PDB entry 5V93 | electron microscopy, 4.00 A resolution | chains A and Q of the 52 polymer chains in the assembly

# Chain A
Molecule: 23S rRNA
Source organism: Mycobacterium tuberculosis
Sequence (3138 nucleotides; each row starts with the number of its first residue):
     1 UUGUAAGUGU CUAAGGGCGC AUGGUGGAUG CCUUGGCAUC GAGAGCCGAU GAAGGACGUG
    61 GGAGGCUGCG AUAUGCCUCG GGGAGCUGUC AACCGAGCGU GGAUCCGAGG AUUUCCGAAU
   121 GGGGAAACCC AGCACGAGUG AUGUCGUGCU ACCCGCAUCU GAAUAUAUAG GGUGCGGGAG
   181 GGAACGCGGG GAAGUGAAAC AUCUCAGUAC CCGUAGGAGG AGAAAACAAU UGUGAUUCCG
   241 CAAGUAGUGG CGAGCGAACG CGGAACAGGC UAAACCGCAC GCAUGGGUAA CCGGGUAGGG
   301 GUUGUGUGUG CGGGGUUGUG GGAGGAUAUG UCUCAGCGCU ACCCGGCUGA GAGGCAGUCA
   361 GAAAGUGUCG UGGUUAGCGG AAGUGGCCUG GGAUGGUCUG CCGUAGACGG UGAGAGCCCG
   421 GUACGCGAAA ACCCGGCACC UGCCUAGUAU CAAUUCCCGA GUAGCAGCGG GCCCGUGGAA
   481 UCCGCUGUGA AUCCGCCGGG ACCACCCGGU AAGCCUAAAU ACUCCUCGAU GACCGAUAGC
   541 GGAUUAGUAC CGUGAGGGAA UGGUGAAAAG UACCCCGGGA GGGGAGUGAA AGAGUACCUG
   601 AAACCGUGUG CCUACAAUCC GUCAGAGCCU CCUUUUCCUC UCCGGAGGAG GGUGGUGAUG
   661 GCGUGCCUUU UGAAGAAUGA GCCUGCGAGU CAGGGACAUG UCGCAAGGUU AACCCGUGUG
   721 GGGUAGCCGC AGCGAAAGCG AGUCUGAAUA GGGCGACCCA CACGCGCAUA CGCGCGUGUG
   781 AAUAGUGGCG UGUUCUGGAC CCGAAGCGGA GUGAUCUACC CAUGGCCAGG GUGAAGCGCG
   841 GGUAAGACCG CGUGGAGGCC CGAACCCACU UAGGUUGAAG ACUGAGGGGA UGAGCUGUGG
   901 GUAGGGGUGA AAGGCCAAUC AAACUCCGUG AUAGCUGGUU CUCCCCGAAA UGCAUUUAGG
   961 UGCAGCGUUG CGUGGUUCAC CGCGGAGGUA GAGCUACUGG AUGGCCGAUG GGCCCUACUA
  1021 GGUUACUGAC GUCAGCCAAA CUCCGAAUGC CGUGGUGUAA AGCGUGGCAG UGAGACGGCG
  1081 GGGGAUAAGC UCCGUACGUC GAAAGGGAAA CAGCCCAGAU CGCCGGCUAA GGCCCCCAAG
  1141 CGUGUGCUAA GUGGGAAAGG AUGUGCAGUC GCAAAGACAA CCAGGAGGUU GGCUUAGAAG
  1201 CAGCCACCCU UGAAAGAGUG CGUAAUAGCU CACUGGUCAA GUGAUUGUGC GCCGAUAAUG
  1261 UAGCGGGGCU CAAGCACACC GCCGAAGCCG CGGCACAUCC ACCUUGUGGU GGGUGUGGGU
  1321 AGGGGAGCGU CCCUCAUUCA GCGAAGCCAC CGGGUGACCG GUGGUGGAGG GUGGGGGAGU
  1381 GAGAAUGCAG GCAUGAGUAG CGACAAGGCA AGUGAGAACC UUGCCCGCCG AAAGACCAAG
  1441 GGUUCCUGGG CCAGGCCAGU CCGCCCAGGG UGAGUCGGGA CCUAAGGCGA GGCCGACAGG
  1501 CGUAGUCGAU GGACAACGGG UUGAUAUUCC CGUACCCGUG UGUGGGCGCC CGUGACGAAU
  1561 CAGCGGUACU AACCACCCAA AACCGGAUCG AUCACUCCCC UUCGGGGGUG UGGAGUUCUG
  1621 GGGCUGCGUG GGAACUUCGC UGGUAGUAGU CAAGCGAAGG GGUGACGCAG GAAGGUAGCC
  1681 GUACCAGUCA GUGGUAACAC UGGGGCAAGC CGGUAGGGAG AGCGAUAGGC AAAUCCGUCG
  1741 CUCACUAAUC CUGAGAGGUG ACGCAUAGCC GGUUGAGGCG AAUUCGGUGA UCCUCUGCUG
  1801 CCAAGAAAAG CCUCUAGCGA GCACACACAC GGCCCGUACC CCAAACCGAC ACAGGUGGUC
  1861 AGGUAGAGCA UACCAAGGCG UACGAGAUAA CUAUGGUUAA GGAACUCGGC AAAAUGCCCC
  1921 CGUAACUUCG GGAGAAGGGG GACCGGAAUA UCGUGAACAC CCUUGCGGUG GGAGCGGGAU
  1981 CCGGUCGCAG AAACCAGUGA GGAGCGACUG UUUACUAAAA ACACAGGUCC GUGCGAAGUC
  2041 GCAAGACGAU GUAUACGGAC UGACGCCUGC CCGGUGCUGG AAGGUUAAGA GGACCCGUUA
  2101 ACCCGCAAGG GUGAAGCGGA GAAUUUAAGC CCCAGUAAAC GGCGGUGGUA ACUAUAACCA
  2161 UCCUAAGGUA GCGAAAUUCC UUGUCGGGUA AGUUCCGACC UGCACGAAUG GCGUAACGAC
  2221 UUCUCAACUG UCUCAACCAU AGACUCGGCG AAAUUGCACU ACGAGUAAAG AUGCUCGUUA
  2281 CGCGCGGCAG GACGAAAAGA CCCCGGGACC UUCACUACAA CUUGGUAUUG AUGUUCGGUA
  2341 CGGUUUGUGU AGGAUAGGUG GGAGACUGUG AAACCUCGAC GCCAGUUGGG GCGGAGUCGU
  2401 UGUUGAAAUA CCACUCUGAU CGUAUUGGGC AUCUAACCUC GAACCCUGAA UCGGGUUUAG
  2461 GGACAGUGCC UGGCGGGUAG UUUAACUGGG GCGGUUGCCU CCUAAAAUGU AACGGAGGCG
  2521 CCCAAAGGUU CCCUCAACCU GGACGGCAAU CAGGUGGCGA GUGUAAAUGC ACAAGGGAGC
  2581 UUGACUGCGA GACUUACAAG UCAAGCAGGG ACGAAAGUCG GGAUUAGUGA UCCGGCACCC
  2641 CCGAGUGGAA GGGGUGUCGC UCAACGGAUA AAAGGUACCC CGGGGAUAAC AGGCUGAUCU
  2701 UCCCCAAGAG UCCAUAUCGA CGGGAUGGUU UGGCACCUCG AUGUCGGCUC GUCGCAUCCU
  2761 GGGGCUGGAG CAGGUCCCAA GGGUUGGGCU GUUCGCCCAU UAAAGCGGCA CGCGAGCUGG
  2821 GUUUAGAACG UCGUGAGACA GUUCGGUCUC UAUCCGCCGC GCGCGUCAGA AACUUGAGGA
  2881 AACCUGUCCC UAGUACGAGA GGACCGGGAC GGACGAACCU CUGGUGCACC AGUUGUCCCG
  2941 CCAGGGGCAC CGCUGGAUAG CCACGUUCGG UCAGGAUAAC CGCUGAAAGC AUCUAAGCGG
  3001 GAAACCUUCU CCAAGAUCAG GUUUCUCACC CACUUGGUGG GAUAAGGCCC CCCGCAGAAC
  3061 ACGGGUUCAA UAGGUCAGAC CUGGAAGCUC AGUAAUGGGU GUAGGGAACU GGUGCUAACC
  3121 GGCCGAAAAC UUACAACA
Unresolved in the structure: 1-4, 1013-1022, 3133-3138

# Chain Q
Name: 50S ribosomal protein L20
Source organism: Mycobacterium tuberculosis
UniProt: A0A045KJ85 (A0A045KJ85_MYCTX); residue numbers follow UniProt; this construct covers 1-129
Amino-acid sequence (129 residues; each row starts with the number of its first residue):
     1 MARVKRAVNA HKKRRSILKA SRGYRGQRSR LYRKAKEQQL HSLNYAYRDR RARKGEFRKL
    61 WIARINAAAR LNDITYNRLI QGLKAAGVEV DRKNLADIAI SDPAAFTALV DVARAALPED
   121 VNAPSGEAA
Unresolved in the structure: 1, 124-129

# Interface between chain A and chain Q
Pairs across the interface (122; chain A residue first):
  G17(A) with Arg25(Q), hydrogen bond to the sugar
  C18(A) with Gly26(Q), hydrogen bond to the phosphate
  G19(A) with Arg22(Q), phosphate contact; Gly23(Q), phosphate contact; Ser29(Q), phosphate contact; Arg30(Q), salt bridge to the phosphate
  C20(A) with Arg22(Q), salt bridge to the phosphate
  U29(A) with Lys5(Q), salt bridge to the phosphate
  G30(A) with Lys5(Q), salt bridge to the phosphate
  C534(A) with Arg3(Q), sugar contact
  G535(A) with Arg3(Q), phosphate contact
  A536(A) with Lys5(Q), salt bridge to the phosphate
  A538(A) with Arg3(Q), hydrogen bond to the sugar
  A603(A) with Leu31(Q), sugar contact
  C604(A) with Gln27(Q), hydrogen bond to the phosphate
  C620(A) with Arg28(Q), sugar contact; Gln38(Q), hydrogen bond to the phosphate; Tyr45(Q), hydrogen bond to the phosphate
  G621(A) with Tyr24(Q), phosphate contact; Arg25(Q), salt bridge to the phosphate; Gln38(Q), hydrogen bond to the sugar; Ser42(Q), hydrogen bond to the sugar; Tyr45(Q), base contact
  U622(A) with Tyr24(Q), phosphate contact; Ser42(Q), sugar contact; Tyr45(Q), sugar contact; Ala46(Q), hydrogen bond to the sugar; Asp49(Q), base contact
  C623(A) with Asp49(Q), sugar contact; Arg53(Q), hydrogen bond to the phosphate
  A624(A) with Arg53(Q), salt bridge to the phosphate; Phe57(Q), sugar contact
  U656(A) with Gly23(Q), phosphate contact
  G657(A) with Arg25(Q), salt bridge to the phosphate
  C662(A) with Arg48(Q), hydrogen bond to the sugar
  G663(A) with Tyr45(Q), hydrogen bond to the sugar; Arg48(Q), hydrogen bond to the sugar
  G665(A) with His41(Q), hydrogen bond to the sugar
  C666(A) with His41(Q), sugar contact
  A680(A) with Arg33(Q), sugar contact
  C682(A) with Leu31(Q), sugar contact; Arg33(Q), salt bridge to the phosphate
  C683(A) with Arg33(Q), salt bridge to the phosphate
  U684(A) with Arg14(Q), phosphate contact
  G685(A) with Ala7(Q), phosphate contact; His11(Q), salt bridge to the phosphate
  C686(A) with Lys5(Q), phosphate contact; Arg6(Q), salt bridge to the phosphate
  G687(A) with Arg6(Q), salt bridge to the phosphate
  A1119(A) with Tyr47(Q), base contact
  C1121(A) with Tyr47(Q), hydrogen bond to the phosphate
  G1122(A) with Tyr47(Q), phosphate contact; Arg50(Q), salt bridge to the phosphate; Arg51(Q), salt bridge to the phosphate
  C1123(A) with Arg50(Q), salt bridge to the phosphate; Arg53(Q), salt bridge to the phosphate
  C1124(A) with Arg53(Q), salt bridge to the phosphate; Phe57(Q), base contact; Trp61(Q), sugar contact; Lys93(Q), hydrogen bond to the phosphate
  G1125(A) with Lys54(Q), hydrogen bond to the base; Asp91(Q), phosphate contact; Lys93(Q), salt bridge to the phosphate
  G1126(A) with Arg58(Q), salt bridge to the phosphate; Asp91(Q), phosphate contact; Arg92(Q), hydrogen bond to the phosphate
  C1127(A) with Arg58(Q), salt bridge to the phosphate; Arg92(Q), salt bridge to the phosphate
  U1128(A) with Lys84(Q), salt bridge to the phosphate
  A1138(A) with Lys59(Q), sugar contact
  A1139(A) with Ala63(Q), phosphate contact; Asn66(Q), hydrogen bond to the phosphate; Asn77(Q), hydrogen bond to the sugar
  G1140(A) with Asn66(Q), hydrogen bond to the phosphate; Arg70(Q), salt bridge to the phosphate; Thr75(Q), phosphate contact; Tyr76(Q), phosphate contact; Asn77(Q), hydrogen bond to the sugar; Arg78(Q), base contact
  C1141(A) with Arg70(Q), salt bridge to the phosphate
  U1143(A) with Val121(Q), base contact
  C1279(A) with Val121(Q), hydrogen bond to the sugar
  C1280(A) with Arg78(Q), hydrogen bond to the base; Asp120(Q), sugar contact; Val121(Q), sugar contact; Ala123(Q), sugar contact
  G1281(A) with Asn77(Q), hydrogen bond to the sugar; Arg78(Q), sugar contact; Gln81(Q), hydrogen bond to the phosphate
  C1282(A) with Tyr76(Q), sugar contact; Asn77(Q), sugar contact; Lys84(Q), salt bridge to the phosphate
  C1283(A) with Ile62(Q), phosphate contact; Tyr76(Q), sugar contact; Arg92(Q), salt bridge to the phosphate
  G1284(A) with Arg58(Q), salt bridge to the phosphate
  A1286(A) with Tyr47(Q), base contact; Arg48(Q), base contact; Arg51(Q), hydrogen bond to the sugar
  G1329(A) with Asn9(Q), hydrogen bond to the sugar; Lys12(Q), hydrogen bond to the sugar
  U1330(A) with Asn9(Q), hydrogen bond to the sugar; Lys12(Q), sugar contact
  C1348(A) with Arg15(Q), salt bridge to the phosphate
  C1350(A) with Arg22(Q), salt bridge to the phosphate
  C1358(A) with Lys12(Q), phosphate contact
  C1359(A) with Lys12(Q), salt bridge to the phosphate
  G1379(A) with Ala2(Q), hydrogen bond to the base; Arg3(Q), base contact
  U1380(A) with Val4(Q), sugar contact
  A1382(A) with Arg6(Q), salt bridge to the phosphate; Ala10(Q), phosphate contact
  G1383(A) with Lys13(Q), salt bridge to the phosphate; Tyr32(Q), phosphate contact; Arg33(Q), hydrogen bond to the base; Lys36(Q), hydrogen bond to the base; Glu37(Q), hydrogen bond to the base
  A1384(A) with Arg33(Q), hydrogen bond to the base
  G2256(A) with Lys34(Q), hydrogen bond to the sugar
  C2257(A) with Arg28(Q), hydrogen bond to the base; Lys34(Q), hydrogen bond to the sugar
  C2259(A) with Arg25(Q), phosphate contact
Interface residues without a listed pair, chain A (77 interface residues in all): C533, A601, C619, G625, G655, G661, C941, G1142, C1331, C1347, G1381, A2258
Interface residues without a listed pair, chain Q (64 interface residues in all): Val8, Leu40, Glu56, Asn122

# Summary
Chain A and chain Q form an interface of 77 and 64 residues respectively, with 38 hydrogen bonds and 33 salt
bridges. Polar contacts include G1125(A)-Lys54(Q), C1280(A)-Arg78(Q) and G1379(A)-Ala2(Q).
Here chain A is 23S rRNA and chain Q is 50S ribosomal protein L20, both from Mycobacterium tuberculosis. Entry
5V93 (Cryo-EM structure of the 70S ribosome from Mycobacterium tuberculosis bound with Capreomycin) was
determined by electron microscopy together with 5V7Q from the same study.
